9MJB - chains H and L of the 3 polymer chains in the assembly; structure by electron microscopy, 3.46 A resolution.

# Chain H
Name: Fab_E6 heavy chain
Source organism: Homo sapiens
Amino-acid sequence (125 residues; numbered 1 to 126; 1 number in that range is skipped by the numbering (no residue carries it; nothing is unmodelled there); the number before each row is that of its first residue):
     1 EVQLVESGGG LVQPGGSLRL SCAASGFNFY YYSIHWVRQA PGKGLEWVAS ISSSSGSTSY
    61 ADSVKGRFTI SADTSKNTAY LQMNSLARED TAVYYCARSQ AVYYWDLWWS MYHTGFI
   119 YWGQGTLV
Disulfides: C22-C96

# Chain L
Name: Fab_E6 light chain
Source organism: Homo sapiens
Amino-acid sequence (103 residues; numbered 2 to 104; the number before each row is that of its first residue):
     2 IQMTQSPSSL SASVGDRVTI TCRASQSVSS AVAWYQQKPG KAPKLLIYSA SSLYSGVPSR
    62 FSGSRSGTDF TLTISSLQPE DFATYYCQQS SSSLITFGQG TKV
Disulfides: C23-C88

# Interface between chain H and chain L
Pairs across the interface (35):
  V37(H) - F98(L)  hydrophobic
  Q39(H) - Q38(L)  hydrogen bond
  Q39(H) - Y87(L)  hydrogen bond
  G44(H) - Y87(L)
  L45(H) - Q38(L)
  L45(H) - P44(L)  hydrophobic
  L45(H) - Y87(L)
  L45(H) - F98(L)
  E46(H) - F98(L)
  W47(H) - S94(L)
  W47(H) - L95(L)  hydrophobic
  W47(H) - I96(L)
  W47(H) - F98(L)
  S59(H) - S93(L)
  S59(H) - S94(L)  hydrogen bond (side chain-backbone)
  A61(H) - L95(L)  hydrophobic
  D62(H) - L95(L)
  Y95(H) - K42(L)  hydrogen bond (side chain-backbone)
  Y95(H) - A43(L)  hydrophobic
  M111(H) - S92(L)
  M111(H) - S93(L)
  Y112(H) - A32(L)  hydrophobic
  Y112(H) - S91(L)
  H113(H) - S91(L)  hydrogen bond (backbone-side chain)
  T114(H) - Y49(L)
  T114(H) - S50(L)  hydrogen bond (backbone-backbone)
  G115(H) - L46(L)
  F116(H) - Y36(L)
  F116(H) - L46(L)
  F116(H) - Q89(L)
  F116(H) - F98(L)  hydrophobic
  I117(H) - Y55(L)
  Y119(H) - Y55(L)
  W120(H) - P44(L)
  G121(H) - A43(L)
Other interface residues (no listed pair), chain H (21 interface residues in all): Y60
Other interface residues (no listed pair), chain L (22 interface residues in all): S31, A34, G99

# In short
Chain H and chain L form an interface of 21 and 22 residues respectively, with 6 hydrogen bonds. Among the
polar pairs are Q39(H)-Q38(L), Q39(H)-Y87(L) and S59(H)-S94(L).
Chain H is Fab_E6 heavy chain and chain L is Fab_E6 light chain, both from Homo sapiens; the structure,
Product-Bound mannosyltransferase PimE in complex with Fab, was determined by electron microscopy together
with 9DLF, 9DLH, 9DM5 and 9DM7 from the same study.
